Entry 7LWY (electron microscopy, 4.00 A resolution); this record covers chains B and A.

Chain B (and A):
Name: Capsid protein
Source organism: Trichomonas vaginalis virus 2
Notes: chain A of this document is another copy of the same molecule, construct and numbering; everything in this record applies to it too
UniProt: Q9JE95 (Q9JE95_9VIRU); residue numbers follow UniProt; this construct covers 37-701
Chain sequence (665 residues; numbered 37 to 701; the number before each row is that of its first residue):
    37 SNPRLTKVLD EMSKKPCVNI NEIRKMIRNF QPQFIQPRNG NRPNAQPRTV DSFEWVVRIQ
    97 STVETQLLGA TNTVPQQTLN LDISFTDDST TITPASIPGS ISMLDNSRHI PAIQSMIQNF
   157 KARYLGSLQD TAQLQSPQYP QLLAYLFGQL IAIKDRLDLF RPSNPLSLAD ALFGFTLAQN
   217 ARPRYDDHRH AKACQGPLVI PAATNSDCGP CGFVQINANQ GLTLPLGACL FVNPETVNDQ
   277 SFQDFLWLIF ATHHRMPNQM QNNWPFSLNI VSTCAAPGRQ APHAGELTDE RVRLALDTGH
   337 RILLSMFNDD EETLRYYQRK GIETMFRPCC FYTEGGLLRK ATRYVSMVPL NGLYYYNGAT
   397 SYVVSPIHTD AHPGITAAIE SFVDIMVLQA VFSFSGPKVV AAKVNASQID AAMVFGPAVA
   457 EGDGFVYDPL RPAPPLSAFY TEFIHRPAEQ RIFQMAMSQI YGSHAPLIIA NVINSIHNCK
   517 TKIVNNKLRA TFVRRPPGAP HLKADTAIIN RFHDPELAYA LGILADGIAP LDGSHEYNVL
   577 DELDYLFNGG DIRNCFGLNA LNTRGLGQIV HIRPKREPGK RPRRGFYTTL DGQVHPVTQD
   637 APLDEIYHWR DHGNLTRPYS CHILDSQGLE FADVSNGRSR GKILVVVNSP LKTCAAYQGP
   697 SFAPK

Chain B / chain A interface:
Contacting residue pairs (38):
  S132(B) with K688(A)
  Y160(B) with A395(A)
  L161(B) with R337(A); S397(A); Y398(A)
  G162(B) with A395(A); T396(A); Y398(A)
  S163(B) with T396(A), hydrogen bond (backbone-backbone); S397(A)
  Q169(B) with K61(A); Y398(A); V399(A); V400(A), hydrogen bond (side chain-backbone)
  L258(B) with Y398(A), hydrogen bond (backbone-side chain)
  L262(B) with R64(A); N65(A); T405(A); D406(A); A407(A)
  Q444(B) with T107(A), hydrogen bond; R600(A)
  I445(B) with R600(A); Q604(A); I605(A), hydrophobic
  D446(B) with R674(A)
  Y463(B) with T107(A)
  P470(B) with T107(A)
  P471(B) with Q102(A)
  A474(B) with Q102(A); L103(A); L104(A); G105(A), hydrogen bond (backbone-backbone); A106(A)
  T477(B) with L104(A); L680(A)
  E478(B) with L104(A)
  H513(B) with L680(A)
Interface residues without a listed pair, chain B (30 interface residues in all): A131, K157, L164, T259, L260, G263, A447, F461, V462, F475, H481, K516
Interface residues without a listed pair, chain A (32 interface residues in all): E100, N108, T109, S570, G601, V682, N684

Summary:
The interface between chain B and chain A involves 30 residues on one side and 32 on the other, with 5
hydrogen bonds. Polar pairs include Q169(B)-V400(A), L258(B)-Y398(A) and Q444(B)-T107(A).
Both chains are Capsid protein (Trichomonas vaginalis virus 2). Entry 7LWY (TVV viral capsid protein) was
determined by electron microscopy together with 7M12 from the same study.
